PDB entry 8PTG | electron microscopy, 2.90 A resolution | chains C and R of the 7 polymer chains in the assembly

[Chain C]
Molecule: Transcription termination factor Rho
Source organism: Escherichia coli
Notes: EC 3.6.4.-
UniProtKB: P0AG30 (RHO_ECOLI); residues 1-419 here = UniProt positions 1-419
Amino-acid sequence (419 residues; row label = number of the first residue in the row):
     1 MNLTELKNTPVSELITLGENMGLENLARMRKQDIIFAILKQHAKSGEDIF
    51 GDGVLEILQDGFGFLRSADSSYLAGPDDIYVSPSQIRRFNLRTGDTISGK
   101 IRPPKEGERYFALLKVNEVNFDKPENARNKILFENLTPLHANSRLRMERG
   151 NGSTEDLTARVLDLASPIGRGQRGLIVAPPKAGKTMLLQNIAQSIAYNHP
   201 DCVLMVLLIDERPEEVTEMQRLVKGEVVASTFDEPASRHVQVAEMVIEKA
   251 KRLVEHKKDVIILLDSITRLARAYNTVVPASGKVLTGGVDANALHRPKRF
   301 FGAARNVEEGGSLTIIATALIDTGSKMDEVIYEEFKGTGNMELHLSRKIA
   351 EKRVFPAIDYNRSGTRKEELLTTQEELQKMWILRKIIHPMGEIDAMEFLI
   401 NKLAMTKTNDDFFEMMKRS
Bound ions: Mg2+: Thr185 (together with ADP)
Ligand contacts:
  - ADP / beryllium trifluoride, molecule 1: Thr158, Pro179, Pro180, Lys181, Ala182, Gly183, Lys184, Thr185, Met186, Glu211, Arg212, Glu215, Arg269, Leu320, Phe355
  - ADP / beryllium trifluoride, molecule 2: Lys336, Gly337, Thr365, Arg366, Lys367, Glu369
From the paper describing this entry:
  - binding site for rut RNA (chain R): Phe62, Pro83, Ser84, Gln85, Arg87, Arg88, Lys115
  - mutagenesis - R88E: abolished binding to rut RNA (chain R)
  - mutagenesis - K115E: decreased binding to rut RNA (chain R)
  - mutagenesis - F89S: unchanged binding to rut RNA (chain R)
  - contacts within the chain: Arg88-Arg128 (backbone contact), Glu125-Arg128
  - conformationally variable residues (loop rearrangement, register shift, side-chain flip): Arg28, Ala127 to His140, Lys283

[Chain R]
Molecule: rut RNA
Sequence (99 nucleotides; each row starts with the number of its first residue):
     1 GGGAUAACCCCGCUCUUACACAUUCCAGCCCUGAAAAAGGGCAUCAAAUU
    51 AAACCACACCUAUGGUGUAUGUCAAAUUAAACCACACCUGGCGUGUGGC
Not modelled in the structure: 1-8, 15-90

[How chain C and chain R interact]
Contacting residue pairs (33; chain C residue first):
  Phe62(C) with U14(R), sugar contact
  Phe64(C) with U14(R), base contact
  Arg66(C) with U14(R), base contact
  Asp78(C) with U14(R), base contact
  Tyr80(C) with C11(R), base contact; G12(R), sugar contact; C13(R), stacking on the base
  Ser82(C) with C10(R), base contact; C11(R), sugar contact
  Ser84(C) with C10(R), base contact; C11(R), sugar contact
  Arg87(C) with C9(R), salt bridge to the phosphate
  Arg88(C) with C9(R), salt bridge to the phosphate
  Arg102(C) with G12(R), base contact; C13(R), base contact
  Lys105(C) with G12(R), hydrogen bond to the base
  Glu108(C) with C13(R), hydrogen bond to the base
  Arg109(C) with C13(R), sugar contact
  Tyr110(C) with C13(R), base contact; U14(R), hydrogen bond to the base
  Ala112(C) with C13(R), base contact
  Leu114(C) with C9(R), base contact; C10(R), base contact
  Lys115(C) with C9(R), base contact
  Gly282(C) with G93(R), base contact; U94(R), base contact
  Val284(C) with U94(R), hydrogen bond to the sugar; G95(R), sugar contact
  Leu285(C) with G95(R), sugar contact
  Thr286(C) with U96(R), phosphate contact
  Gly287(C) with G95(R), phosphate contact; U96(R), hydrogen bond to the phosphate
  Gly288(C) with G95(R), sugar contact
Also at the interface, not in a pair above, chain C (30 interface residues in all): Leu58, Ala74, Gly75, Pro83, Gln85, Val116, Lys283

[Overview]
Chain C and chain R form an interface of 30 and 10 residues respectively, with 5 hydrogen bonds, 2 salt
bridges and 1 aromatic stacking contact. Among the polar pairs are Lys105(C)-G12(R), Glu108(C)-C13(R) and
Tyr110(C)-U14(R). From the paper: a binding site for rut RNA (chain R) at Phe62(C), Pro83(C) and Ser84(C)
among others; R88E of chain C abolishes binding to rut RNA (chain R); 3 substitutions were tested in all.
Here chain C is Transcription termination factor Rho (Escherichia coli) and chain R is rut RNA. Entry 8PTG
(Structure of the transcription termination factor Rho bound to RNA at the PBS and SBS) was determined by
electron microscopy together with 8PTM, 8PTN, 8PTO and 8PTP from the same study.
